PDB entry 5AHJ | X-ray diffraction, 2.80 A resolution | chains A and G of the 28 polymer chains in the assembly

Chain A:
Name: Proteasome subunit alpha type-2
Organism: Saccharomyces cerevisiae
Notes: EC 3.4.25.1
UniProtKB: P23639 (PSA2_YEAST); residue numbers follow UniProt; this construct covers 1-250
Amino-acid sequence (250 residues; numbered 1 to 250; the number before each row is that of its first residue):
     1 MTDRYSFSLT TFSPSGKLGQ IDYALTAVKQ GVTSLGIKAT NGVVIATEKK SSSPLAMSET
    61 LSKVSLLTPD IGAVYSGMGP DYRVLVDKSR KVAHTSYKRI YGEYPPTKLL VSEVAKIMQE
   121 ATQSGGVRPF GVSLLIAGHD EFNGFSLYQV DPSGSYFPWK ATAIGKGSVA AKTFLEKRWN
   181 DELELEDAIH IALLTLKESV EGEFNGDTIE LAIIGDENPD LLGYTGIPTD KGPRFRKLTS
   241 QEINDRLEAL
UniProt features mapped onto this chain:
  - cross-link: Lys108 (Glycyl lysine isopeptide (Lys-Gly) (interchain with G-Cter in ubiquitin))

Chain G:
Name: Proteasome subunit alpha type-1
Organism: Saccharomyces cerevisiae
Notes: EC 3.4.25.1
UniProtKB: P21243 (PSA1_YEAST); residues -8 to 243 here correspond to UniProt positions 1-252 (UniProt number = residue number + 9)
Amino-acid sequence (252 residues; numbered -8 to 243; the number before each row is that of its first residue; numbers below 1 keep their minus sign (Met-8 is residue -8)):
    -8 MSGAAAASAA GYDRHITIFS PEGRLYQVEY AFKATNQTNI NSLAVRGKDC TVVISQKKVP
    52 DKLLDPTTVS YIFCISRTIG MVVNGPIPDA RNAALRAKAE AAEFRYKYGY DMPCDVLAKR
   112 MANLSQIYTQ RAYMRPLGVI LTFVSVDEEL GPSIYKTDPA GYYVGYKATA TGPKQQEITT
   172 NLENHFKKSK IDHINEESWE KVVEFAITHM IDALGTEFSK NDLEVGVATK DKFFTLSAEN
   232 IEERLVAIAE QD
Not modelled in the structure: -8 to 1
Metal / ion sites: Mg2+: Thr8, Arg122, Ala123, Met125

How chain A and chain G interact:
Pairs across the interface - 65 pairs, chain A then chain G:
  Asp3(A) - Arg122(G)
  Asp3(A) - Tyr124(G)
  Tyr5(A) - Ile7(G)
  Tyr5(A) - Ala123(G)  hydrophobic
  Tyr5(A) - Tyr124(G)  hydrophobic
  Leu9(A) - Ile9(G)  hydrophobic
  Leu9(A) - Ala123(G)  hydrophobic
  Gln20(A) - Ile9(G)
  Gln20(A) - Phe10(G)  hydrogen bond (side chain-backbone)
  Tyr23(A) - Phe10(G)  hydrophobic
  Tyr23(A) - Ser11(G)
  Tyr23(A) - Pro12(G)
  Tyr23(A) - Gly14(G)
  Ala24(A) - Phe10(G)  hydrophobic
  Thr26(A) - Glu13(G)
  Ala27(A) - Gly14(G)
  Ser52(A) - Tyr153(G)  hydrogen bond
  Pro54(A) - Lys158(G)
  Pro54(A) - Glu174(G)
  Leu55(A) - Tyr157(G)
  Leu55(A) - Lys158(G)  hydrogen bond (backbone-backbone)
  Leu55(A) - Ala159(G)
  Leu55(A) - Thr170(G)
  Leu55(A) - Glu174(G)
  Leu55(A) - Phe177(G)  hydrophobic
  Ala56(A) - Gly156(G)
  Ala56(A) - Tyr157(G)  hydrophobic
  Met57(A) - Arg37(G)
  Met57(A) - Val155(G)
  Met57(A) - Gly156(G)  hydrogen bond (backbone-backbone)
  Met57(A) - Tyr157(G)
  Met57(A) - Lys158(G)
  Thr60(A) - Tyr146(G)
  Thr60(A) - Val155(G)
  Thr60(A) - Gly156(G)  hydrogen bond (side chain-backbone)
  Leu61(A) - Tyr153(G)  hydrophobic
  Met78(A) - Phe10(G)  hydrophobic
  Met78(A) - Leu16(G)  hydrophobic
  Pro80(A) - Gln117(G)
  Pro80(A) - Ala151(G)
  Pro80(A) - Gly152(G)
  Pro80(A) - Tyr153(G)
  Asp81(A) - Gln117(G)
  Arg83(A) - Ala113(G)  hydrogen bond (side chain-backbone)
  Arg83(A) - Asn114(G)  hydrogen bond
  Arg83(A) - Gly152(G)  hydrogen bond (side chain-backbone)
  Arg83(A) - Tyr154(G)
  Val84(A) - Asn114(G)
  Val84(A) - Gln117(G)
  Asp87(A) - Lys110(G)  salt bridge
  Asp87(A) - Asn114(G)  hydrogen bond
  Gly126(A) - Gln121(G)
  Gly126(A) - Arg122(G)
  Gly126(A) - Ala123(G)  hydrogen bond (backbone-backbone)
  Val127(A) - Gln121(G)
  Val127(A) - Arg122(G)
  Arg128(A) - Thr8(G)
  Arg128(A) - Phe10(G)
  Arg128(A) - Leu16(G)
  Arg128(A) - Gln117(G)
  Arg128(A) - Thr120(G)  hydrogen bond (side chain-backbone)
  Arg128(A) - Gln121(G)  hydrogen bond (backbone-backbone)
  Pro129(A) - Phe10(G)
  Phe130(A) - Gln121(G)
  Gly131(A) - Phe10(G)
Interface residues without a listed pair, chain A (30 interface residues in all): Thr2, Ser53, Ala121
Interface residues without a listed pair, chain G (33 interface residues in all): Leu173

In short:
30 residues of chain A face 33 of chain G across their interface, with 12 hydrogen bonds and 1 salt bridge.
Polar contacts include Asp87(A)-Lys110(G), Gln20(A)-Phe10(G) and Ser52(A)-Tyr153(G). The Mg2+ site is built by
Thr8(G), Arg122(G), Ala123(G) and Met125(G).
Here chain A is Proteasome subunit alpha type-2 and chain G is Proteasome subunit alpha type-1, both from
Saccharomyces cerevisiae. Entry 5AHJ (Yeast 20S proteasome in complex with Macyranone A) was determined by
X-ray diffraction.
